7XUZ - chains A and H of the 10 polymer chains in the assembly; structure by X-ray diffraction, 3.59 A resolution.

# Chain A
Protein: Histone deacetylase 4
Source organism: Homo sapiens
Notes: EC 3.5.1.98
UniProtKB: P56524 (HDAC4_HUMAN); residues 62-192 here = UniProt positions 62-192
Sequence (133 residues; each row starts with the number of its first residue):
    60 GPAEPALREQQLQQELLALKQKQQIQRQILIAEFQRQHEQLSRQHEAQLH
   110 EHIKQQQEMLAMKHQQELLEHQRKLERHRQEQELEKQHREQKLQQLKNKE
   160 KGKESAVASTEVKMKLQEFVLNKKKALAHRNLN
Not modelled in the structure: 60-63, 184-192
Differences from the reference sequence: expression tag (60-61)
From the paper describing this entry:
  - self-association interface (contacts with another copy of this molecule); pairs are residue here / residue on that copy: Phe93-Phe93 (pi stacking), His109-His109 (pi stacking), His111-Leu71, Gln114-Leu71, Gln115-Leu71, Leu89, His111, Met118
  - conformationally variable residues (order/disorder transition): His130 to Lys151
  - mutagenesis - H109D: unchanged binding to Histone deacetylase 4 (chain A)
  - mutagenesis - F93D: abolished binding to Histone deacetylase 4 (chain A)
  - mutagenesis - F93D: decreased binding to Myc-HDAC4
  - mutagenesis - H109D: unchanged binding to myc-HDAC4
  - mutagenesis - F93D: abolished binding to Site-2
  - mutagenesis - F93D (1.8-fold): increased signaling

# Chain H
Protein: myocyte-specific enhancer factor 2A isoform X4
Source organism: Homo sapiens
UniProtKB: A0A6J2KXN9 (A0A6J2KXN9_9CHIR); numbering as in UniProt (aligned over 1-95)
Sequence (97 residues; numbered -1 to 95; the number before each row is that of its first residue; numbers below 1 keep their minus sign (Gly-1 is residue -1)):
    -1 GPMGRKKIQITRIMDERNRQVTFTKRKFGLMKKAYELSVLCDCEIALIIF
    49 NSSNKLFQYASTDMDKVLLKYTEYNEPHESRTNSDIVEALNKKEHRG
Not modelled in the structure: -1 to 1, 92-95
Differences from the reference sequence: expression tag (-1 to 0)

# How chain A and chain H interact
Residue-residue contacts (12):
  Ala165(A) - Thr80(H)  hydrogen bond (backbone-side chain)
  Val166(A) - Ser78(H)  hydrogen bond (backbone-side chain)
  Ser168(A) - Tyr69(H)  hydrogen bond
  Lys172(A) - Tyr69(H)
  Lys172(A) - Thr70(H)
  Lys172(A) - Tyr72(H)
  Lys172(A) - Asn73(H)
  Leu175(A) - Thr70(H)
  Gln176(A) - Leu67(H)
  Gln176(A) - Thr70(H)
  Val179(A) - Asp63(H)
  Leu180(A) - Leu67(H)  hydrophobic
Other interface residues (no listed pair), chain A (10 interface residues in all): Ala167, Lys182
Other interface residues (no listed pair), chain H (11 interface residues in all): Leu66, Glu71, His76
From the paper, about this interface:
  - pairs named by the authors: Lys172(A)-Tyr72(H)
  - interface residues, chain A: Val179(A)
  - interface residues, chain H: Leu66(H), Leu67(H)

# Overview
The interface between chain A and chain H involves 10 residues on one side and 11 on the other, with 3
hydrogen bonds. Polar pairs include Ala165(A)-Thr80(H), Val166(A)-Ser78(H) and Ser168(A)-Tyr69(H). The authors
report a contact between Lys172(A) and Tyr72(H). The paper reports that F93D of chain A abolishes binding to
Histone deacetylase 4 (chain A); interface residues Val179(A) and Leu66(H) among others.
Here chain A is Histone deacetylase 4 and chain H is myocyte-specific enhancer factor 2A isoform X4, both from
Homo sapiens. Entry 7XUZ (Crystal structure of a HDAC4-MEF2A-DNA ternary complex) was determined by X-ray
diffraction.
